6XZG - chains CP1 and DP1 of the 8 polymer chains in the assembly; structure by electron microscopy, 3.80 A resolution.

[Chain CP1]
Protein: Polymerase basic protein 2
From: Influenza C virus (strain C/Johannesburg/1/1966)
Reference sequence: Q9IMP3 (PB2_INCJH); residue numbers follow UniProt; this construct covers 1-774
Sequence (920 residues; numbered 1 to 920; the number before each row is that of its first residue):
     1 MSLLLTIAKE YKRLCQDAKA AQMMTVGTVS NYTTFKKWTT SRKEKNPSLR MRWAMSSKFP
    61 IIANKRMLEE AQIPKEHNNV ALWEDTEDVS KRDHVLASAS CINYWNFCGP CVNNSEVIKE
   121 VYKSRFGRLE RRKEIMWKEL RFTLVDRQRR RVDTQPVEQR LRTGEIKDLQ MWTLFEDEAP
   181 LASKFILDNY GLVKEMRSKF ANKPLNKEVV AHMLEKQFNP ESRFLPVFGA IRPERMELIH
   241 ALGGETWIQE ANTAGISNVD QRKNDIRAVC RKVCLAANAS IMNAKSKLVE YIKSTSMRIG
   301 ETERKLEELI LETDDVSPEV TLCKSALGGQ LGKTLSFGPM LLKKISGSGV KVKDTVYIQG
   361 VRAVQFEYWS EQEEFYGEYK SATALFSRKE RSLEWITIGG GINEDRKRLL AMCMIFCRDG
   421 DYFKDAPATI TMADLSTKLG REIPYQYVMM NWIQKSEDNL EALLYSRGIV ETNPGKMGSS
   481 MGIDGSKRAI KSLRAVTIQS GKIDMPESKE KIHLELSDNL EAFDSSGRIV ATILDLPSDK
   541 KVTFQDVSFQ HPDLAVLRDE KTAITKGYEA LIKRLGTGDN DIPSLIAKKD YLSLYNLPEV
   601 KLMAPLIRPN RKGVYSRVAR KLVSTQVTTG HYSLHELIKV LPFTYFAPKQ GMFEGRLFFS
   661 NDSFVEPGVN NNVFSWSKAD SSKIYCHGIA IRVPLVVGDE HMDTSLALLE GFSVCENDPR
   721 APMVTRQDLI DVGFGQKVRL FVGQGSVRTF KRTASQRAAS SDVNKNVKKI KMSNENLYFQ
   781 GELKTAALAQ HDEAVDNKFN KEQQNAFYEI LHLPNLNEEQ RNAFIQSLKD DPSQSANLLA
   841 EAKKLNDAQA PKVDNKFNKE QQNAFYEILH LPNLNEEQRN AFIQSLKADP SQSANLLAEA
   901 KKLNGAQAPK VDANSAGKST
Not modelled in the structure: 773-920
Construct notes: expression tag (775-920)

[Chain DP1]
Protein: Polymerase acidic protein
From: Influenza C virus (strain C/Johannesburg/1/1966)
Notes: EC 3.1.-.-
Reference sequence: Q9IMP5 (PA_INCJH); numbering as in UniProt (aligned over 1-709)
Sequence (709 residues; each row starts with the number of its first residue):
     1 MSKTFAEIAE AFLEPEAVRI AKEAVEEYGD HERKIIQIGI HFQVCCMFCD EYLSTNGSDR
    61 FVLIEGRKRG TAVSLQNELC KSYDLEPLPF LCDIFDREEK QFVEIGITRK ADDSYFQSKF
   121 GKLGNSCKIF VFSYDGRLDK NCEGPMEEQK LRIFSFLATA ADFLRKENMF NEIFLPDNEE
   181 TIIEMKKGKT FLELRDESVP LPFQTYEQMK DYCEKFKGNP RELASKVSQM QSNIKLPIKH
   241 YEQNKFRQIR LPKGPMAPYT HKFLMEEAWM FTKISDPERS RAGEILIDFF KKGNLSAIRP
   301 KDKPLQGKYP IHYKNLWNQI KAAIADRTMV INENDHSEFL GGIGRASKKI PEISLTQDVI
   361 TTEGLKQSEN KLPEPRSFPR WFNAEWMWAI KDSDLTGWVP MAEYPPADNE LEDYAEHLNK
   421 TMEGVLQGTN CAREMGKCIL TVGALMTECR LFPGKIKVVP IYARSKERKS MQEGLPVPSE
   481 MDCLFGICVK SKSHLNKDDG MYTIITFEFS IREPNLEKHQ KYTVFEAGHT TVRMKKGESV
   541 IGREVPLYLY CRTTALSKIK NDWLSKARRC FITTMDTVET ICLRESAKAE ENLVEKTLNE
   601 KQMWIGKKNG ELIAQPLREA LRVQLVQQFY FCIYNDSQLE GFCNEQKKIL MALEGDKKNK
   661 SSFGFNPEGL LEKIEECLIN NPMCLFMAQR LNELVIEASK RGAKFFKTD
Not modelled in the structure: 1-182, 708-709
Swiss-Prot annotation at these positions:
  - motif: Arg109 to Gly124 (Nuclear localization signal 1 (NLS1)), Lys166 to Ser228 (Nuclear localization signal 2 (NLS2))
  - binding site (Mn(2+)): His41, Glu65, Asp93, Glu104, Ile105

[How chain CP1 and chain DP1 interact]
Pairs across the interface - 23 pairs, chain CP1 then chain DP1:
  Lys119(CP1) - Lys303(DP1)
  Glu134(CP1) - Tyr309(DP1)
  Glu134(CP1) - Pro310(DP1)
  Glu134(CP1) - Ile311(DP1)  hydrogen bond (side chain-backbone)
  Glu134(CP1) - His312(DP1)  salt bridge
  Glu134(CP1) - Phe339(DP1)
  Met136(CP1) - Phe339(DP1)  hydrophobic
  Met136(CP1) - Gly342(DP1)
  Glu139(CP1) - Lys348(DP1)  salt bridge
  Asn252(CP1) - Phe339(DP1)
  Ala254(CP1) - Asp335(DP1)
  Gly255(CP1) - His312(DP1)
  Gly255(CP1) - Asp335(DP1)
  Gly255(CP1) - His336(DP1)  hydrogen bond (backbone-side chain)
  Arg298(CP1) - Arg299(DP1)
  Thr543(CP1) - Asp326(DP1)  hydrogen bond
  Gln545(CP1) - Lys321(DP1)  hydrogen bond (side chain-backbone)
  Gln545(CP1) - Ala322(DP1)
  Gln545(CP1) - Ala325(DP1)
  Asp546(CP1) - Arg299(DP1)  salt bridge
  Glu666(CP1) - Arg533(DP1)  salt bridge
  Val669(CP1) - Glu544(DP1)
  Asn672(CP1) - Lys292(DP1)
Also at the interface, not in a pair above, chain CP1 (21 interface residues in all): Ile135, Ile256, Ser257, Asn258, Gly300, Met652, Glu654
Also at the interface, not in a pair above, chain DP1 (25 interface residues in all): Lys308, Asn315, Ile343, Thr531, Glu538, Ser539, Val540

[Overview]
The interface between chain CP1 and chain DP1 involves 21 residues on one side and 25 on the other, with 4
hydrogen bonds and 4 salt bridges. Among the polar pairs are Glu134(CP1)-His312(DP1), Glu139(CP1)-Lys348(DP1)
and Asp546(CP1)-Arg299(DP1). UniProt lists 5 Mn2+-binding residues on chain DP1.
Chain CP1 is Polymerase basic protein 2 and chain DP1 is Polymerase acidic protein, both from Influenza C
virus (strain C/Johannesburg/1/1966); the structure, Influenza C virus polymerase in complex with chicken
ANP32A - Subclass 3, was determined by electron microscopy, deposited together with 6XZD, 6XZP, 6XZQ, 6XZR and
6Y0C.
